Entry 6EQA (X-ray diffraction, 3.16 A resolution); this record covers chains D and E of the 5 polymer chains in the assembly.

# Chain D
Name: Mel5 TCR, alpha chain
Source organism: Homo sapiens
Sequence (194 residues; each row starts with the number of its first residue):
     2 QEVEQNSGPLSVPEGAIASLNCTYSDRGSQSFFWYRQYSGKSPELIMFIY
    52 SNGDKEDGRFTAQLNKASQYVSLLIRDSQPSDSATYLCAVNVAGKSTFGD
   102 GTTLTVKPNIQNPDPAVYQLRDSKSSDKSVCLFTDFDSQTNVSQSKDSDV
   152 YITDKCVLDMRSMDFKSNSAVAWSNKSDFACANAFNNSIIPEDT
Disulfides: C23-C89, C132-C182

# Chain E
Name: Mel5 TCR, beta chain
Source organism: Homo sapiens
Sequence (244 residues; numbered 1 to 244; the number before each row is that of its first residue):
     1 SQTIHQWPATLVQPVGSPLSLECTVEGTSNPNLYWYRQAAGRGLQLLFYS
    51 VGIGQISSEVPQNLSASRPQDRQFILSSKKLLLSDSGFYLCAWSETGLGT
   101 GELFFGEGSRLTVLEDLKNVFPPEVAVFEPSEAEISHTQKATLVCLATGF
   151 YPDHVELSWWVNGKEVHSGVCTDPQPLKEQPALNDSRYALSSRLRVSATF
   201 WQDPRNHFRCQVQFYGLSENDEWTQDRAKPVTQIVSAEAWGRAD
Disulfides: C23-C91, C145-C210

# How chain D and chain E interact
Contacting residue pairs (86):
  S32(D) with G101(E)
  F34(D) with G101(E); E102(E)
  Y36(D) with L103(E), hydrogen bond (side chain-backbone)
  Q38(D) with Q38(E), hydrogen bond; R42(E)
  S40(D) with P174(E)
  K42(D) with F88(E)
  S43(D) with L90(E); G106(E), hydrogen bond (side chain-backbone); E107(E)
  P44(D) with L90(E); F105(E)
  L46(D) with E102(E)
  F49(D) with T100(E); E102(E)
  Y51(D) with T100(E)
  T86(D) with R42(E), hydrogen bond
  L88(D) with L44(E), hydrophobic
  N92(D) with G101(E)
  K96(D) with E59(E), salt bridge
  S97(D) with Y36(E), hydrogen bond (backbone-side chain); L103(E)
  F99(D) with Y36(E), hydrophobic; L44(E), hydrophobic
  G100(D) with G43(E)
  D101(D) with G41(E); R42(E); G43(E)
  D115(D) with H137(E), salt bridge
  Y119(D) with S131(E); A133(E), hydrophobic; E134(E); H137(E); T138(E)
  Q120(D) with S131(E)
  L121(D) with F128(E); E129(E); T142(E); V144(E)
  R122(D) with F128(E); E129(E), hydrogen bond (backbone-backbone)
  D123(D) with V127(E); F128(E)
  S124(D) with V127(E), hydrogen bond (side chain-backbone); E129(E); E238(E), hydrogen bond (side chain-backbone)
  K125(D) with E238(E)
  S130(D) with F128(E)
  V131(D) with F128(E), hydrophobic; L146(E), hydrophobic
  L133(D) with T142(E)
  T135(D) with R195(E)
  D136(D) with R195(E), salt bridge
  S149(D) with P181(E)
  Y152(D) with E179(E), hydrogen bond (side chain-backbone)
  I153(D) with L177(E)
  T154(D) with D173(E); L177(E); S191(E); R193(E)
  D155(D) with R193(E)
  C157(D) with C171(E), disulfide; T172(E), hydrogen bond (side chain-backbone); D173(E); R193(E)
  V158(D) with C171(E), hydrogen bond (backbone-side chain)
  L159(D) with G169(E); C171(E); R195(E)
  D160(D) with S168(E); G169(E)
  M161(D) with S168(E); G169(E); R195(E)
  R162(D) with S168(E)
  M164(D) with K140(E), hydrogen bond
  F166(D) with K140(E)
  S168(D) with R195(E), hydrogen bond
  S170(D) with R193(E), hydrogen bond (backbone-side chain)
  A171(D) with R193(E)
  V172(D) with S191(E); R193(E)
  W174(D) with L146(E), hydrophobic; A189(E), hydrophobic
  P192(D) with H137(E)
Also at the interface, not in a pair above, chain D (56 interface residues in all): G41, G95, K129, K156, S163
Also at the interface, not in a pair above, chain E (49 interface residues in all): Y34, L46, P130, L143, V170, Q180, S197
Disulfides between the chains: C157(D)-C171(E)

# In short
56 residues of chain D and 49 residues of chain E are in contact, with 1 disulfide bond, 14 hydrogen bonds and
3 salt bridges. Polar contacts include K96(D)-E59(E), D115(D)-H137(E) and D136(D)-R195(E).
Chain D is Mel5 TCR, alpha chain and chain E is Mel5 TCR, beta chain, both from Homo sapiens; the structure,
HLA class I histocompatibility antigen, was determined by X-ray diffraction, deposited together with 6EQB.
